4R17 - chains L and M of the 28 polymer chains in the assembly; structure by X-ray diffraction, 2.10 A resolution.

# Chain L
Protein: Proteasome subunit beta type-6
Source organism: Saccharomyces cerevisiae S288c
Notes: EC 3.4.25.1
UniProt: P23724 (PSB6_YEAST); residues 1-222 here correspond to UniProt positions 20-241 (UniProt number = residue number + 19)
Amino-acid sequence (222 residues; row label = number of the first residue in the row):
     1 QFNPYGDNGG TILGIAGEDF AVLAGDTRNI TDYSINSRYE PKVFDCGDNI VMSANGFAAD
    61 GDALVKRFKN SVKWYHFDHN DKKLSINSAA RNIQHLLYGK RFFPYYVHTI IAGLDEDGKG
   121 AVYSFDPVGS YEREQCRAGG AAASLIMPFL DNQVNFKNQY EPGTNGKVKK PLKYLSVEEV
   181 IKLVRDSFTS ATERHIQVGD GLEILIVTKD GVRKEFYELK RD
Bound ions: Mg2+: Asp222 (shared with 3 residues of chain V)

# Chain M
Protein: Proteasome subunit beta type-7
Source organism: Saccharomyces cerevisiae S288c
Notes: EC 3.4.25.1
UniProt: P30657 (PSB7_YEAST); residues -12 to 233 here correspond to UniProt positions 21-266 (UniProt number = residue number + 33)
Amino-acid sequence (246 residues; each row starts with the number of its first residue; numbers below 1 keep their minus sign (Thr-12 is residue -12)):
   -12 TQIANAGASP MVNTQQPIVT GTSVISMKYD NGVIIAADNL GSYGSLLRFN GVERLIPVGD
    48 NTVVGISGDI SDMQHIERLL KDLVTENAYD NPLADAEEAL EPSYIFEYLA TVMYQRRSKM
   108 NPLWNAIIVA GVQSNGDQFL RYVNLLGVTY SSPTLATGFG AHMANPLLRK VVDRESDIPK
   168 TTVQVAEEAI VNAMRVLYYR DARSSRNFSL AIIDKNTGLT FKKNLQVENM KWDFAKDIKG
   228 YGTQKI
Disordered / not traced: -12 to 0

# Interface between chain L and chain M
Residue-residue contacts - 38 pairs, chain L then chain M:
  Gln1(L) with Thr1(M), hydrogen bond
  Phe2(L) with Thr1(M); Arg104(M); Pro109(M), hydrophobic; Leu132(M), hydrophobic; Leu133(M), hydrophobic
  Asn3(L) with Leu133(M)
  Pro4(L) with Arg104(M), hydrogen bond (backbone-side chain); Met107(M), hydrophobic; Leu133(M)
  Tyr5(L) with Arg104(M)
  Asn8(L) with Val135(M)
  Ser34(L) with His149(M), hydrogen bond
  Ile35(L) with Arg156(M), hydrogen bond (backbone-side chain)
  Asn36(L) with Tyr137(M), hydrogen bond; Ser139(M)
  Ser37(L) with Ser138(M), hydrogen bond (side chain-backbone)
  Glu40(L) with Arg128(M), salt bridge; Tyr137(M); Ser138(M), hydrogen bond (side chain-backbone)
  Phe57(L) with Arg104(M); Leu133(M); Val135(M), hydrophobic
  Ala59(L) with Tyr101(M); Leu133(M); Gly134(M); Val135(M)
  Asp60(L) with Tyr101(M), hydrogen bond; Arg104(M), salt bridge
  Asp62(L) with Thr136(M)
  Ala63(L) with Tyr101(M)
  Lys66(L) with Glu94(M), salt bridge
  Phe103(L) with Arg104(M); Ser105(M)
  Tyr105(L) with Tyr101(M)
  Glu218(L) with Arg161(M), salt bridge
  Arg221(L) with Asp160(M), salt bridge; Arg161(M)
Other interface residues (no listed pair), chain L (25 interface residues in all): Gly6, Asn29, Tyr39, Lys100
Other interface residues (no listed pair), chain M (22 interface residues in all): Trp111, Leu142

# Summary
The interface between chain L and chain M involves 25 residues on one side and 22 on the other; the contacts
include 8 hydrogen bonds and 5 salt bridges. Polar pairs include Glu40(L)-Arg128(M), Asp60(L)-Arg104(M) and
Lys66(L)-Glu94(M).
Chain L is Proteasome subunit beta type-6 and chain M is Proteasome subunit beta type-7, both from
Saccharomyces cerevisiae S288c; the structure, Ligand-induced aziridine-formation at subunit beta5 of the
yeast 20S proteasome, was determined by X-ray diffraction (same publication as 4R18).
